5CBA - chains A and B of the 3 polymer chains in the assembly; structure by X-ray diffraction, 2.50 A resolution.

== Chain A ==
Name: 3b4 heavy chain
Organism: Homo sapiens
Reference sequence: A0A0B4J2H0 (A0A0B4J2H0_HUMAN); the construct lacks a stretch of the UniProt sequence, so the offset changes along the chain: 1-52 = UniProt 20-71; 53-82 = UniProt 73-102; 83-94 = UniProt 106-117
Chain sequence (142 residues; row label = number of the first residue in the row; a row labelled like 82A-82C holds insertion residues (82A, then the next letters in order)):
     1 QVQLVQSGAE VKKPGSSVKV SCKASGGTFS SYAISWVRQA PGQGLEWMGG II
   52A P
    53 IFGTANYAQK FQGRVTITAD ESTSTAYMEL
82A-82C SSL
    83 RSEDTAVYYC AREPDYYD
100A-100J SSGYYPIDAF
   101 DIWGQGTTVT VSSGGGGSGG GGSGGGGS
Disordered / not traced: 114-128
Disulfide bonds: Cys22-Cys92
Swiss-Prot annotation at these positions:
  - region: Gln1 to Ser25 (Framework-1), Gly26 to Ala33 (Complementarity-determining-1), Ile34 to Gly50 (Framework-2), Ile51, Ile52, Pro52A, Ile53 to Ala57 (Complementarity-determining-2), Asn58 to Cys92 (Framework-3), Ala93, Arg94 (Complementarity-determining-3)
  - modified residue: Gln1 (Pyrrolidone carboxylic acid)

== Chain B ==
Name: 3b4 light chain
Organism: Homo sapiens
Reference sequence: P04209 (LV211_HUMAN); the construct lacks a stretch of the UniProt sequence and is renumbered around it, so the offset changes along the chain: 1-9 = UniProt 1-9; 11-27 = UniProt 10-26; 28-90 = UniProt 30-92
Chain sequence (117 residues; row label = number of the first residue in the row; note: 1 number in that range is skipped by the numbering (no residue carries it; nothing is unmodelled there); a row labelled like 27A-27C holds insertion residues (27A, then the next letters in order)):
     1 QSALTQPAS
    11 VSASPGQSIT ISCTGTS
27A-27C SDV
    28 GAYDWVSWYQ QHPGKAPKLL IFDVNNRPSG VSHRFSGSKS GNTASLTISG LQAEDEADYY
    88 CSSYTRRD
   95A T
    96 YVFGTGTKVT V
  106A L
   107 GENLYFQ
Disordered / not traced: 109-113
Sequence notes: conflict Ala13 (Gly12 in P04209), Ser27 (Thr26 in P04209), Ala29 (Gly31 in P04209), Trp32 (Phe34 in P04209), Phe49 (Tyr51 in P04209), Asn53 (Ser55 in P04209), Val58 (Ile60 in P04209), His60 (Asn62 in P04209)
Disulfide bonds: Cys23-Cys88
From the paper describing this entry:
  - contacts within the chain: Ser89-Phe98 (hydrophobic contact)
  - mutagenesis - S89A, R93L: increased stability
  - mutagenesis - S89A, R94L: unchanged binding to C-X-C motif chemokine 13
  - mutagenesis - Y91A (0.0034 s-1), R93L (0.0053 s-1): increased binding to C-X-C motif chemokine 13
  - mutagenesis - Y91A, R94L: unchanged stability

== Interface between chain A and chain B ==
Pairs across the interface (34; chain A residue first):
  Val37(A) - Phe98(B)  hydrophobic
  Gln39(A) - Gln38(B)  hydrogen bond
  Gln39(A) - Tyr87(B)  hydrogen bond
  Gln43(A) - Tyr87(B)  hydrogen bond (backbone-side chain)
  Gly44(A) - Tyr87(B)
  Leu45(A) - Gln38(B)
  Leu45(A) - Pro44(B)  hydrophobic
  Leu45(A) - Tyr87(B)
  Leu45(A) - Phe98(B)
  Trp47(A) - Thr95A(B)
  Trp47(A) - Tyr96(B)
  Trp47(A) - Phe98(B)
  Asn58(A) - Asp95(B)  hydrogen bond
  Tyr91(A) - Gln38(B)
  Tyr91(A) - Lys42(B)  hydrogen bond (side chain-backbone)
  Tyr91(A) - Ala43(B)  hydrophobic
  Glu95(A) - Tyr96(B)  hydrogen bond
  Ile100G(A) - Phe49(B)  hydrophobic
  Ile100G(A) - Asp50(B)
  Asp100H(A) - Trp32(B)
  Asp100H(A) - Ser34(B)
  Asp100H(A) - Tyr96(B)
  Ala100I(A) - Ser34(B)
  Ala100I(A) - Tyr36(B)
  Ala100I(A) - Leu46(B)  hydrophobic
  Ala100I(A) - Phe49(B)  hydrophobic
  Ala100I(A) - Tyr96(B)
  Phe100J(A) - Tyr36(B)  hydrogen bond (backbone-side chain)
  Phe100J(A) - Leu46(B)
  Phe100J(A) - Tyr96(B)  hydrophobic
  Phe100J(A) - Phe98(B)  hydrophobic
  Trp103(A) - Tyr36(B)
  Trp103(A) - Pro44(B)
  Gly104(A) - Ala43(B)
Other interface residues (no listed pair), chain A (20 interface residues in all): Ser35, Glu46, Tyr59, Ala60, Asp101
Other interface residues (no listed pair), chain B (18 interface residues in all): Gln1, Ser89, Tyr91
From the paper, about this interface:
  - pairs named by the authors: Phe100J(A)-Ser89(B)
  - interface residues, chain B: Ser89(B)

== In short ==
Chain A and chain B form an interface of 20 and 18 residues respectively, with 7 hydrogen bonds. Polar pairs
include Gln39(A)-Gln38(B), Gln39(A)-Tyr87(B) and Gln43(A)-Tyr87(B). The paper describes a contact between
Phe100J(A) and Ser89(B). From the paper: S89A and R93L of chain B increase stability; the interface residue
Ser89(B); 4 substitutions were tested in all.
Here chain A is 3b4 heavy chain and chain B is 3b4 light chain, both from Homo sapiens. Entry 5CBA (3B4 in
complex with CXCL13 - 3B4-CXCL13) was determined by X-ray diffraction together with 5CBE from the same study.
